PDB entry 1JJ2 | X-ray diffraction, 2.40 A resolution | chains 0 and S of the 30 polymer chains in the assembly

# Chain 0
Molecule: 23S RRNA
Source organism: Haloarcula marismortui
Sequence (2922 nucleotides; each row starts with the number of its first residue):
     2 UUGGCUACUA UGCCAGCUGG UGGAUUGCUC GGCUCAGGCG CUGAUGAAGG ACGUGCCAAG
    62 CUGCGAUAAG CCAUGGGGAG CCGCACGGAG GCGAAGAACC AUGGAUUUCC GAAUGAGAAU
   122 CUCUCUAACA AUUGCUUCGC GCAAUGAGGA ACCCCGAGAA CUGAAACAUC UCAGUAUCGG
   182 GAGGAACAGA AAACGCAAUG UGAUGUCGUU AGUAACCGCG AGUGAACGCG AUACAGCCCA
   242 AACCGAAGCC CUCACGGGCA AUGUGGUGUC AGGGCUACCU CUCAUCAGCC GACCGUCUCG
   302 ACGAAGUCUC UUGGAACAGA GCGUGAUACA GGGUGACAAC CCCGUACUCG AGACCAGUAC
   362 GACGUGCGGU AGUGCCAGAG UAGCGGGGGU UGGAUAUCCC UCGCGAAUAA CGCAGGCAUC
   422 GACUGCGAAG GCUAAACACA ACCUGAGACC GAUAGUGAAC AAGUAGUGUG AACGAACGCU
   482 GCAAAGUACC CUCAGAAGGG AGGCGAAAUA GAGCAUGAAA UCAGUUGGCG AUCGAGCGAC
   542 AGGGCAUACA AGGUCCCUCG ACGAAUGACC GACGCGCGAG CGUCCAGUAA GACUCACGGG
   602 AAGCCGAUGU UCUGUCGUAC GUUUUGAAAA ACGAGCCAGG GAGUGUGUCU GCAUGGCAAG
   662 UCUAACCGGA GUAUCCGGGG AGGCACAGGG AAACCGACAU GGCCGCAGGG CUUUGCCCGA
   722 GGGCCGCCGU CUUCAAGGGC GGGGAGCCAU GUGGACACGA CCCGAAUCCG GACGAUCUAC
   782 GCAUGGACAA GAUGAAGCGU GCCGAAAGGC ACGUGGAAGU CUGUUAGAGU UGGUGUCCUA
   842 CAAUACCCUC UCGUGAUCUA UGUGUAGGGG UGAAAGGCCC AUCGAGUCCG GCAACAGCUG
   902 GUUCCAAUCG AAACAUGUCG AAGCAUGACC UCCGCCGAGG UAGUCUGUGA GGUAGAGCGA
   962 CCGAUUGGUG UGUCCGCCUC CGAGAGGAGU CGGCACACCU GUCAAACUCC AAACUUACAG
  1022 ACGCCGUUUG ACGCGGGGAU UCCGGUGCGC GGGGUAAGCC UGUGUACCAG GAGGGGAACA
  1082 ACCCAGAGAU AGGUUAAGGU CCCCAAGUGU GGAUUAAGUG UAAUCCUCUG AAGGUGGUCU
  1142 CGAGCCCUAG ACAGCCGGGA GGUGAGCUUA GAAGCAGCUA CCCUCUAAGA AAAGCGUAAC
  1202 AGCUUACCGG CCGAGGUUUG AGGCGCCCAA AAUGAUCGGG ACUCAAAUCC ACCACCGAGA
  1262 CCUGUCCGUA CCACUCAUAC UGGUAAUCGA GUAGAUUGGC GCUCUAAUUG GAUGGAAGUA
  1322 GGGGUGAAAA CUCCUAUGGA CCGAUUAGUG ACGAAAAUCC UGGCCAUAGU AGCAGCGAUA
  1382 GUCGGGUGAG AACCCCGACG GCCUAAUGGA UAAGGGUUCC UCAGCACUGC UGAUCAGCUG
  1442 AGGGUUAGCC GGUCCUAAGU CAUACCGCAA CUCGACUAUG ACGAAAUGGG AAACGGGUUA
  1502 AUAUUCCCGU GCCACUAUGC AGUGAAAGUU GACGCCCUGG GGUCGAUCAC GCUGGGCAUU
  1562 CGCCCAGUCG AACCGUCCAA CUCCGUGGAA GCCGUAAUGG CAGGAAGCGG ACGAACGGCG
  1622 GCAUAGGGAA ACGUGAUUCA ACCUGGGGCC CAUGAAAAGA CGAGCAUAGU GUCCGUACCG
  1682 AGAACCGACA CAGGUGUCCA UGGCGGCGAA AGCCAAGGCC UGUCGGGAGC AACCAACGUU
  1742 AGGGAAUUCG GCAAGUUAGU CCCGUACCUU CGGAAGAAGG GAUGCCUGCU CCGGAACGGA
  1802 GCAGGUCGCA GUGACUCGGA AGCUCGGACU GUCUAGUAAC AACAUAGGUG ACCGCAAAUC
  1862 CGCAAGGACU CGUACGGUCA CUGAAUCCUG CCCAGUGCAG GUAUCUGAAC ACCUCGUACA
  1922 AGAGGACGAA GGACCUGUCA ACGGCGGGGG UAACUAUGAC CCUCUUAAGG UAGCGUAGUA
  1982 CCUUGCCGCA UCAGUAGCGG CUUGCAUGAA UGGAUUAACC AGAGCUUCAC UGUCCCAACG
  2042 UUGGGCCCGG UGAACUGUAC AUUCCAGUGC GGAGUCUGGA GACACCCAGG GGGAAGCGAA
  2102 GACCCUAUGG AGCUUUACUG CAGGCUGUCG CUGAGACGUG GUCGCCGAUG UGCAGCAUAG
  2162 GUAGGAGACA CUACACAGGU ACCCGCGCUA GCGGGCCACC GAGUCAACAG UGAAAUACUA
  2222 CCCGUCGGUG ACUGCGACUC UCACUCCGGG AGGAGGACAC CGAUAGCCGG GCAGUUUGAC
  2282 UGGGGCGGUA CGCGCUCGAA AAGAUAUCGA GCGCGCCCUA UGGCUAUCUC AGCCGGGACA
  2342 GAGACCCGGC GAAGAGUGCA AGAGCAAAAG AUAGCUUGAC AGUGUUCUUC CCAACGAGGA
  2402 ACGCUGACGC GAAAGCGUGG UCUAGCGAAC CAAUUAGCCU GCUUGAUGCG GGCAAUUGAU
  2462 GACAGAAAAG CUACCCUAGG GAUAACAGAG UCGUCACUCG CAAGAGCACA UAUCGACCGA
  2522 GUGGCUUGCU ACCUCGAUGU CGGUUCCCUC CAUCCUGCCC GUGCAGAAGC GGGCAAGGGU
  2582 GAGGUUGUUC GCCUAUUAAA GGAGGUCGUG AGCUGGGUUU AGACCGUCGU GAGACAGGUC
  2642 GGCUGCUAUC UACUGGGUGU GUAAUGGUGU CUGACAAGAA CGACCGUAUA GUACGAGAGG
  2702 AACUACGGUU GGUGGCCACU GGUGUACCGG UUGUUCGAGA GAGCACGUGC CGGGUAGCCA
  2762 CGCCACACGG GGUAAGAGCU GAACGCAUCU AAGCUCGAAA CCCACUUGGA AAAGAGACAC
  2822 CGCCGAGGUC CCGCGUACAA GACGCGGUCG AUAGACUCGG GGUGUGCGCG UCGAGGUAAC
  2882 GAGACGUUAA GCCCACGAGC ACUAACAGAC CAAAGCCAUC AU
Not modelled in the structure: 2-9, 126-127, 715, 971-998, 1560, 1952-1963, 2137-2236, 2339-2343, 2665-2666, 2915-2923
Sequence notes: conflict C560 (U3155 in 3377779)
Metal / ion sites: Mg2+ site 1 near G28 (its only coordinating residue here); Na+ site 1: C40, A442, C443; Na+ site 2: G56, A59, G61; Na+ site 3 near U108 (its only coordinating residue here); Mg2+ site 2 near U115 (its only coordinating residue here); Na+ site 4: C141, G142; Na+ site 5 near U146 (its only coordinating residue here); Mg2+ site 3: C162, U2276; K+ site 1: C162, U163, U172; Mg2+ site 4: A165, A167, C168; Na+ site 6: A165, A166, A167; Mg2+ site 5: A166, G219; 62 more Na+ sites not listed; 98 more Mg2+ sites not listed; 1 more K+ sites not listed
Reported in the primary citation:
  - contacts within the chain: G77-C100, G78-A99, A80-G94, C82-A99, C82-G92, G81-C93, A95-A96 (hydrogen bond), A80-G97, G79-A98, A80-A98 (pi stacking), G81-A98, C93-A98, A1318-C1343 (hydrophobic contact)

# Chain S
Name: Ribosomal protein L24
Source organism: Haloarcula marismortui
UniProtKB: P10972 (RL24_HALMA); residues 1-119 here = UniProt positions 1-119
Amino-acid sequence (119 residues; row label = number of the first residue in the row):
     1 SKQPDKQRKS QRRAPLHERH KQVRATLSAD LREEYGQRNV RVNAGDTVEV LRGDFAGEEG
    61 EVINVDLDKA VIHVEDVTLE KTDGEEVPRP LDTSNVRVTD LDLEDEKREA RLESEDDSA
Metal / ion sites: Mg2+: Gln37, Arg111, Leu112, Ser114, Asp117; Na+: Ser94, Asn95 (shared with U308(0), U335(0), C342(0) of chain 0)

# Chain 0 / chain S interface
Contacting residue pairs (112; chain 0 residue first):
  U30(0) - Asp5(S)  hydrogen bond to the sugar
  U30(0) - Arg8(S)  salt bridge to the phosphate
  C31(0) - Asp5(S)  phosphate contact
  C31(0) - Arg8(S)  salt bridge to the phosphate
  C31(0) - Arg12(S)  salt bridge to the phosphate
  C31(0) - Arg13(S)  hydrogen bond to the phosphate
  G32(0) - Lys9(S)  salt bridge to the phosphate
  G32(0) - Arg13(S)  salt bridge to the phosphate
  G77(0) - His17(S)  base contact
  G78(0) - His17(S)  sugar contact
  G79(0) - His20(S)  sugar contact
  G79(0) - Arg41(S)  phosphate contact
  G79(0) - Lys107(S)  hydrogen bond to the base
  G79(0) - Arg111(S)  salt bridge to the phosphate
  A80(0) - Arg41(S)  sugar contact
  A80(0) - Asn43(S)  hydrogen bond to the phosphate
  A80(0) - Arg111(S)  salt bridge to the phosphate
  G81(0) - Arg41(S)  salt bridge to the phosphate
  G81(0) - Asn43(S)  phosphate contact
  G81(0) - Ala44(S)  hydrogen bond to the phosphate
  G81(0) - Val65(S)  sugar contact
  G81(0) - Leu67(S)  phosphate contact
  C82(0) - Leu16(S)  phosphate contact
  C82(0) - Val65(S)  phosphate contact
  C82(0) - Asp66(S)  phosphate contact
  C82(0) - Leu67(S)  hydrogen bond to the phosphate
  C83(0) - Leu16(S)  phosphate contact
  C85(0) - Asp68(S)  phosphate contact
  C87(0) - Lys69(S)  hydrogen bond to the base
  A95(0) - Asp105(S)  base contact
  G97(0) - Asp105(S)  hydrogen bond to the base
  G97(0) - Glu106(S)  base contact
  G97(0) - Lys107(S)  base contact
  A99(0) - Leu16(S)  sugar contact
  A99(0) - His20(S)  hydrogen bond to the base
  A99(0) - Leu67(S)  base contact
  C100(0) - Pro15(S)  sugar contact
  C100(0) - Leu16(S)  hydrogen bond to the sugar
  C100(0) - His17(S)  hydrogen bond to the sugar
  C101(0) - Pro15(S)  sugar contact
  C101(0) - His17(S)  sugar contact
  C303(0) - Asp116(S)  sugar contact
  C303(0) - Asp117(S)  phosphate contact
  C303(0) - Ser118(S)  phosphate contact
  G304(0) - Ser118(S)  phosphate contact
  A306(0) - Arg38(S)  salt bridge to the phosphate
  G307(0) - Arg32(S)  salt bridge to the phosphate
  G307(0) - Arg38(S)  salt bridge to the phosphate
  U308(0) - Arg32(S)  salt bridge to the phosphate
  U308(0) - Arg38(S)  salt bridge to the phosphate
  U308(0) - Leu51(S)  base contact
  U308(0) - Arg52(S)  hydrogen bond to the base
  U308(0) - Ser94(S)  base contact
  U308(0) - Asn95(S)  base contact
  U308(0) - Arg97(S)  salt bridge to the phosphate
  C309(0) - Arg97(S)  salt bridge to the phosphate
  G315(0) - Asp54(S)  hydrogen bond to the sugar
  A316(0) - Arg52(S)  phosphate contact
  A316(0) - Asp54(S)  sugar contact
  A317(0) - Arg52(S)  phosphate contact
  C318(0) - Arg52(S)  salt bridge to the phosphate
  A331(0) - Ser1(S)  base contact
  G332(0) - Lys2(S)  hydrogen bond to the sugar
  G332(0) - Gln3(S)  sugar contact
  G332(0) - Pro4(S)  sugar contact
  G332(0) - Gln7(S)  hydrogen bond to the base
  G333(0) - Pro4(S)  sugar contact
  G333(0) - Gln7(S)  sugar contact
  G333(0) - Arg8(S)  hydrogen bond to the phosphate
  G333(0) - Gln11(S)  hydrogen bond to the sugar
  G334(0) - Arg8(S)  salt bridge to the phosphate
  G334(0) - Gln11(S)  sugar contact
  G334(0) - Ser94(S)  hydrogen bond to the base
  U335(0) - Asp92(S)  sugar contact
  U335(0) - Ser94(S)  sugar contact
  U335(0) - Asn95(S)  hydrogen bond to the sugar
  G336(0) - Gly53(S)  base contact
  G336(0) - Asp54(S)  hydrogen bond to the base
  G336(0) - Arg89(S)  base contact
  G336(0) - Asn95(S)  hydrogen bond to the phosphate
  C342(0) - Thr26(S)  phosphate contact
  C342(0) - Ser94(S)  hydrogen bond to the sugar
  C343(0) - Lys21(S)  hydrogen bond to the sugar
  C343(0) - Arg24(S)  sugar contact
  C343(0) - Thr26(S)  hydrogen bond to the phosphate
  C343(0) - Arg38(S)  phosphate contact
  C343(0) - Asn39(S)  phosphate contact
  C344(0) - Lys21(S)  sugar contact
  C344(0) - Arg24(S)  salt bridge to the phosphate
  C344(0) - Asn39(S)  hydrogen bond to the phosphate
  G345(0) - Lys21(S)  phosphate contact
  G446(0) - Ser1(S)  phosphate contact
  G446(0) - Lys6(S)  salt bridge to the phosphate
  A447(0) - Ser1(S)  phosphate contact
  A447(0) - Lys2(S)  hydrogen bond to the phosphate
  A447(0) - Gln3(S)  base contact
  G448(0) - Lys2(S)  salt bridge to the phosphate
  G448(0) - Gln3(S)  hydrogen bond to the phosphate
  C483(0) - Arg89(S)  hydrogen bond to the base
  A484(0) - Leu79(S)  sugar contact
  A484(0) - Arg89(S)  hydrogen bond to the sugar
  A484(0) - Pro90(S)  sugar contact
  A485(0) - Pro90(S)  phosphate contact
  A486(0) - Leu79(S)  sugar contact
  A486(0) - Glu80(S)  hydrogen bond to the sugar
  A486(0) - Lys81(S)  salt bridge to the phosphate
  A486(0) - Val87(S)  phosphate contact
  G487(0) - Lys81(S)  phosphate contact
  G487(0) - Thr82(S)  hydrogen bond to the phosphate
  U488(0) - Thr82(S)  sugar contact
  A489(0) - Thr82(S)  base contact
  A489(0) - Asp83(S)  sugar contact
Also at the interface, not in a pair above, chain 0 (51 interface residues in all): G301, A302, G452, G504
Also at the interface, not in a pair above, chain S (57 interface residues in all): Glu18, Ala25, Val42, Arg108
Interface features reported in the paper:
  - specific contacts: Leu16(S)-A99(0) (hydrophobic contact), His17(S)-A99(0) (hydrophobic contact), His20(S)-A99(0) (hydrophobic contact), Leu67(S)-A99(0) (hydrophobic contact), Asp105(S)-G97(0), Lys107(S)-G97(0) (hydrophobic contact), Lys107(S)-G79(0) (hydrophobic contact)

# In short
51 residues of chain 0 and 57 residues of chain S are in contact; the contacts include 31 hydrogen bonds and
21 salt bridges. Polar contacts include G79(0)-Lys107(S), C87(0)-Lys69(S) and G97(0)-Asp105(S). The authors
report hydrophobic contacts between Leu16(S) and A99(0), His17(S) and A99(0) and His20(S) and A99(0) among
others; a contact between Asp105(S) and G97(0). The paper reports contacts within the chain involving G77(0),
C100(0) and G78(0) among others.
Chain 0 is 23S RRNA and chain S is Ribosomal protein L24, both from Haloarcula marismortui; the structure,
Fully Refined Crystal Structure of the Haloarcula marismortui Large Ribosomal Subunit at 2.4 Angstrom
Resolution, was determined by X-ray diffraction.
